7ONU - chains C and T of the 7 polymer chains in the assembly; structure by electron microscopy, 3.00 A resolution.

# Chain C
Protein: 3-hydroxyacyl-CoA dehydrogenase type-2
Source organism: Homo sapiens
Notes: EC 1.1.1.35, 1.1.1.62, 1.1.1.239, 1.1.1.178, 1.1.1.53, 1.1.1.159
Reference sequence: Q99714 (HCD2_HUMAN); numbering as in UniProt (aligned over 1-261)
Chain sequence (261 residues; each row starts with the number of its first residue):
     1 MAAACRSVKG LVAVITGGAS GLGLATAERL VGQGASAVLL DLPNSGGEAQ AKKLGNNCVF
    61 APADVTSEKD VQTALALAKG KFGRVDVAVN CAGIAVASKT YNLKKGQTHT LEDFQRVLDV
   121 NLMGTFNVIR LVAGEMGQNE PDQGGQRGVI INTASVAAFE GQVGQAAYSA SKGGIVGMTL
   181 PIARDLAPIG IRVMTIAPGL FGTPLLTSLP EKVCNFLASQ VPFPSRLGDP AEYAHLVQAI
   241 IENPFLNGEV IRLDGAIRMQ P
Disordered / not traced: 1-6
Small-molecule neighbours: NAD (nicotinamide-adenine-dinucleotide): Gly17, Ala19, Ser20, Gly21, Leu22, Asp41, Leu42, Ser45, Ala63, Asp64, Val65, Cys91, Ala92, Gly93, Ile94, Val120, Thr153, Ala154, Ser155, Tyr168, Lys172, Pro198, Gly199, Leu200, Phe201, Thr203, Pro204, Leu205, Leu206
Swiss-Prot annotation at these positions:
  - active site: Tyr168 (Proton acceptor)
  - binding site (NAD(+)): Ser20, Leu22, Asp41, Asp64, Val65, Cys91, Tyr168, Lys172, Phe201, Thr203
  - binding site (substrate): Ser155
  - modified residue: Ala2 (N-acetylalanine), Lys53 (N6-acetyllysine), Lys69 (N6-acetyllysine), Lys99 (N6-acetyllysine), Lys105 (N6-acetyllysine), Lys212 (N6-acetyllysine)
  - natural variant: Val12 (V12L: In HSD10MD), Val65 (V65A: In HSD10MD; uncertain significance), Asp86 (D86G: In HSD10MD), Leu122 (L122V: In HSD10MD), Arg130 (R130C: In HSD10MD), Gln165 (Q165H: In HSD10MD), Val176 (V176M: In HSD10MD), Pro210 (P210S: In HSD10MD), Lys212 (K212E: In HSD10MD), Arg226 (R226Q: In HSD10MD), Asn247 (N247S: In HSD10MD), Glu249 (E249Q: In HSD10MD)
  - mutagenesis: Ser20 (S20F: Decreased dehydrogenase activity. Does not affect mitochondrial tRNA 5'-end processing. Does not affect tRNA methylation), Lys172 (K172A: Abolishes dehydrogenase activity. Does not affect mitochondrial tRNA 5'-end processing. Does not affect tRNA methylation. Does not affect homotetramerization)
From the paper describing this entry:
  - binding site for Mitochondrial Precursor tRNA-Tyr (chain T): Ala97 to Gln107

# Chain T
Molecule: Mitochondrial Precursor tRNA-Tyr
Source organism: Homo sapiens
Sequence (128 nucleotides; numbered -37 to 90; the number before each row is that of its first residue; numbers below 1 keep their minus sign (G-37 is residue -37)):
   -37 GAGAAUAGUC AACGGUCGGC GAACAUCAGU GGGGGUGAGG UAAAAUGGCU GAGUGAAGCA
    23 UUGGACUGUA AAUCUAAAGA CAGGGGUUAG GCCUCUUUUU ACCAGCUCCG AGGUGAUUUU
    83 CAAGCUCG
Disordered / not traced: -37 to -2, 16-17, 67-90
Ion coordination: Mg2+: G1 (shared with 2 residues of chain E)

# Chain C / chain T interface
Residue-residue contacts - 9 pairs, chain C then chain T:
  Ala97(C) - G30(T)  base contact
  Ser98(C) - G30(T)  hydrogen bond to the base
  Lys99(C) - C28(T)  hydrogen bond to the sugar
  Lys99(C) - G30(T)  hydrogen bond to the base
  Lys104(C) - C28(T)  phosphate contact
  Lys105(C) - U29(T)  salt bridge to the phosphate
  Lys105(C) - G30(T)  salt bridge to the phosphate
  Gln107(C) - G30(T)  base contact
  Lys212(C) - A34(T)  phosphate contact
Other interface residues (no listed pair), chain C (8 interface residues in all): Asn102
Other interface residues (no listed pair), chain T (5 interface residues in all): U31

# In short
8 residues of chain C face 5 of chain T across their interface; the contacts include 3 hydrogen bonds and 2
salt bridges. Among the polar pairs are Ser98(C)-G30(T), Lys99(C)-G30(T) and Lys99(C)-C28(T). Chain C binds
NAD. From the paper: a binding site for Mitochondrial Precursor tRNA-Tyr (chain T) at Ala97(C).
Chain C is 3-hydroxyacyl-CoA dehydrogenase type-2 and chain T is Mitochondrial Precursor tRNA-Tyr, both from
Homo sapiens; the structure, Structure of human mitochondrial RNase P in complex with mitochondrial
pre-tRNA-Tyr, was determined by electron microscopy.
